3I9V - chains 4 and 5 of the 8 polymer chains in the assembly; structure by X-ray diffraction, 3.10 A resolution.

== Chain 4 ==
Molecule: NADH-quinone oxidoreductase subunit 4
Organism: Thermus thermophilus
Notes: EC 1.6.99.5
UniProt: Q56220 (NQO4_THET8); numbering as in UniProt (aligned over 1-409)
Chain sequence (409 residues; row label = number of the first residue in the row):
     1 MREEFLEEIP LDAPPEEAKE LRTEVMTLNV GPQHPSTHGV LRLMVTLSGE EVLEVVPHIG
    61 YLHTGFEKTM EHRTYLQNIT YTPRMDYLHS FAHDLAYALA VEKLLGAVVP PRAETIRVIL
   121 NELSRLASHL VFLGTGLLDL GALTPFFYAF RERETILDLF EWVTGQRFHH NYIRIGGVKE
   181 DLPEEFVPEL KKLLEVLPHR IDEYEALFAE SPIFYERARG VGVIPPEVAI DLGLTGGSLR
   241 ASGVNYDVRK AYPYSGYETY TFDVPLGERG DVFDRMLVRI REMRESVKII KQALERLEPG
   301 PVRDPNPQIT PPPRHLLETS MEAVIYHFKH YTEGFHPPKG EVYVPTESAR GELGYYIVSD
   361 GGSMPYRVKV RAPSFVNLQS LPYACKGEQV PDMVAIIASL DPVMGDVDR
Unresolved in the structure: 1-25, 32-38
Metal / ion sites: Mn2+ site 1 near Glu-210 (its only coordinating residue here); Mn2+ site 2 near Glu-318 (its only coordinating residue here)
From the paper describing this entry:
  - catalytic residues: Tyr-87 (proposed by the authors, not directly observed)
  - binding site for 4Fe-4S cluster: Arg-84

== Chain 5 ==
Molecule: NADH-quinone oxidoreductase subunit 5
Organism: Thermus thermophilus
Notes: EC 1.6.99.5
UniProt: Q56219 (NQO5_THET8); residues 1-207 here = UniProt positions 1-207
Chain sequence (207 residues; each row starts with the number of its first residue):
     1 MRLERVLEEA RAKGYPIEDN GLGNLWVVLP RERFKEEMAH YKAMGFNFLA DIVGLDYLTY
    61 PDPRPERFAV VYELVSLPGW KDGDGSRFFV RVYVPEEDPR LPTVTDLWGS ANFLEREVYD
   121 LFGIVFEGHP DLRKILTPED LEGHPLRKDY PLGETPTLFR EGRYIIPAEF RAALTGKDPG
   181 LTFYKGGSRK GYRSLWADLK KAREVKG
Unresolved in the structure: 197-207

== Interface between chain 4 and chain 5 ==
Residue-residue contacts - 127 pairs, chain 4 then chain 5:
  Pro-57(4) with Phe-113(5), hydrophobic
  His-58(4) with Arg-133(5)
  Ile-59(4) with Ile-135(5)
  Gly-60(4) with Leu-136(5)
  His-63(4) with Leu-136(5)
  Lys-68(4) with Pro-145(5), hydrogen bond (side chain-backbone); Leu-146(5); Arg-147(5), hydrogen bond (side chain-backbone); Lys-148(5); Tyr-150(5), hydrogen bond (side chain-backbone); Leu-152(5)
  Thr-69(4) with Leu-152(5)
  Glu-71(4) with Leu-146(5); Lys-148(5), salt bridge
  His-72(4) with Arg-171(5), hydrogen bond (backbone-side chain)
  Arg-73(4) with Arg-171(5)
  Lys-103(4) with Leu-22(5), hydrogen bond (side chain-backbone)
  Leu-104(4) with Leu-22(5), hydrophobic; Arg-193(5), hydrogen bond (backbone-side chain)
  Leu-105(4) with Tyr-192(5); Arg-193(5); Ser-194(5), hydrogen bond (backbone-backbone)
  Gly-106(4) with Arg-193(5); Ser-194(5)
  Pro-226(4) with Trp-80(5), hydrophobic
  Glu-227(4) with Trp-80(5), hydrogen bond; Lys-81(5), salt bridge
  Ile-230(4) with Asn-47(5); Phe-48(5); Leu-77(5), hydrophobic
  Asp-231(4) with Leu-107(5); Trp-108(5); Gly-109(5), hydrogen bond (backbone-backbone); Ser-110(5), hydrogen bond (backbone-side chain)
  Leu-232(4) with Gly-109(5); Ser-110(5), hydrogen bond (backbone-side chain)
  Gly-233(4) with Phe-48(5); Ser-110(5), hydrogen bond (backbone-side chain)
  Thr-235(4) with Phe-48(5)
  Gly-243(4) with Trp-80(5)
  Val-244(4) with Leu-77(5), hydrophobic; Gly-79(5)
  Asn-245(4) with Gly-79(5), hydrogen bond (backbone-backbone)
  Tyr-246(4) with Leu-77(5), hydrophobic; Arg-87(5), hydrogen bond
  Ala-251(4) with Pro-78(5), hydrophobic
  Tyr-252(4) with Val-75(5); Gly-85(5), hydrogen bond (side chain-backbone); Arg-87(5)
  Asn-306(4) with Tyr-192(5), hydrogen bond
  Gln-308(4) with Ser-188(5); Tyr-192(5)
  Ile-309(4) with Tyr-192(5), hydrophobic
  Lys-329(4) with Arg-189(5)
  Thr-332(4) with Ala-172(5)
  Glu-333(4) with Ala-172(5); Leu-174(5); Arg-189(5), salt bridge
  His-336(4) with Ser-188(5); Arg-189(5), hydrogen bond (side chain-backbone); Gly-191(5); Tyr-192(5), hydrogen bond (backbone-backbone)
  Pro-337(4) with Gly-191(5); Tyr-192(5)
  Pro-338(4) with Gly-191(5); Tyr-192(5); Arg-193(5)
  Lys-339(4) with Tyr-60(5); Asp-62(5), salt bridge
  Glu-341(4) with Asn-20(5), hydrogen bond (backbone-side chain); Trp-26(5); Leu-55(5); Tyr-57(5), hydrogen bond; Arg-91(5), salt bridge
  Val-342(4) with Leu-22(5), hydrophobic; Asn-24(5)
  Tyr-343(4) with Asn-24(5), hydrogen bond (backbone-side chain); Glu-73(5); Arg-87(5); Phe-89(5), hydrophobic
  Pro-345(4) with Arg-87(5)
  Glu-352(4) with Phe-48(5); Ala-50(5); Glu-73(5); Arg-87(5), salt bridge
  Tyr-356(4) with Trp-26(5); Val-53(5), hydrophobic; Val-71(5); Phe-89(5), hydrophobic; Arg-91(5)
  Ser-359(4) with Tyr-60(5), hydrogen bond (backbone-side chain)
  Asp-360(4) with Tyr-60(5); Pro-61(5); Thr-175(5); Gly-176(5)
  Gly-362(4) with Gly-176(5)
  Ser-363(4) with Ala-173(5); Leu-174(5), hydrogen bond (backbone-backbone)
  Met-364(4) with Ala-173(5), hydrophobic; Leu-174(5); Thr-175(5)
  Tyr-366(4) with Asp-56(5), hydrogen bond (side chain-backbone); Tyr-57(5); Leu-58(5), hydrogen bond (side chain-backbone); Thr-59(5), hydrogen bond (side chain-backbone); Tyr-60(5), hydrogen bond (side chain-backbone); Lys-148(5), hydrogen bond (backbone-side chain)
  Arg-367(4) with Val-53(5); Gly-54(5), hydrogen bond (side chain-backbone); Phe-122(5); Leu-146(5)
  Lys-369(4) with Asp-51(5); Val-53(5); Glu-117(5), salt bridge
  Arg-371(4) with Ala-50(5), hydrogen bond (side chain-backbone); Asp-51(5), salt bridge
  Phe-375(4) with Phe-113(5); Glu-117(5); Ile-135(5), hydrophobic
  Val-376(4) with Leu-114(5), hydrophobic
  Gln-379(4) with Gly-109(5); Ser-110(5), hydrogen bond (side chain-backbone); Asn-112(5); Phe-113(5), hydrogen bond (side chain-backbone)
  Asp-408(4) with Leu-136(5)
  Arg-409(4) with Glu-117(5), salt bridge; Leu-136(5)
Other interface residues (no listed pair), chain 4 (65 interface residues in all): Val-56, Glu-67, Leu-239, Gly-340, Val-358, Gly-361, Leu-378, Val-407
Other interface residues (no listed pair), chain 5 (69 interface residues in all): Lys-42, Ile-52, Arg-64, Ser-86, Thr-137, Glu-154, Lys-177, Lys-185, Lys-190

== Summary ==
65 residues of chain 4 and 69 residues of chain 5 are in contact, with 32 hydrogen bonds and 9 salt bridges.
Among the polar pairs are Glu-71(4)/Lys-148(5), Glu-227(4)/Lys-81(5) and Glu-333(4)/Arg-189(5). The paper
reports the catalytic residue Tyr-87(4); a binding site for 4Fe-4S cluster at Arg-84(4).
Here chain 4 is NADH-quinone oxidoreductase subunit 4 and chain 5 is NADH-quinone oxidoreductase subunit 5,
both from Thermus thermophilus. Entry 3I9V (Crystal structure of the hydrophilic domain of respiratory complex
I from Thermus thermophilus, oxidized, 2 mol/ASU) was determined by X-ray diffraction, deposited together with
3IAM and 3IAS.
